Entry 9CR4 (electron microscopy, 2.81 A resolution); this record covers chains C and D of the 4 polymer chains in the assembly.

[Chain C (and D)]
Molecule: NAD kinase
From: Homo sapiens
Notes: EC 2.7.1.23; fragment: C-terminal residues 91-437; chain D of this document is another copy of the same molecule, construct and numbering; everything in this record applies to it too
Reference sequence: O95544 (NADK_HUMAN); residues 91-437 here = UniProt positions 91-437
Sequence (373 residues; each row starts with the number of its first residue):
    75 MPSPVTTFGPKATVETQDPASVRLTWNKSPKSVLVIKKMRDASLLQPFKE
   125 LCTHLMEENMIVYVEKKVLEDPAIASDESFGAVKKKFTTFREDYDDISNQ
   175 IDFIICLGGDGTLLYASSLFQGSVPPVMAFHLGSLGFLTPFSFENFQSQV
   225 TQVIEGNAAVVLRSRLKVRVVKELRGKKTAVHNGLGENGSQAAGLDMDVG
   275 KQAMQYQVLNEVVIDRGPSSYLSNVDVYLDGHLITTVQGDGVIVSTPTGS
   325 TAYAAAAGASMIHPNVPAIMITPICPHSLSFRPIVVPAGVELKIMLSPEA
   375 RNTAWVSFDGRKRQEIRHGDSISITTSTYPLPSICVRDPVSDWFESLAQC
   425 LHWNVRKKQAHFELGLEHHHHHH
Not modelled in the structure: 75-95, 163-173, 248-276, 430-447 (chain D: 75-94, 163-172, 248-276, 429-447)
Differences from the reference sequence: initiating methionine (75); expression tag (76-90, 438-447); conflict Val-96 (Gln in O95544), Thr-162 (Cys in O95544), Thr-402 (Cys in O95544)
Reported in the primary citation:
  - catalytic residues: Asp-184 (proposed by the authors, not directly observed)
  - mutagenesis - R430A: unchanged stability
  - mutagenesis - W427G, R430A: abolished catalytic activity
  - mutagenesis - F436A: decreased catalytic activity

[Chain C / chain D interface]
Pairs across the interface - 64 pairs, chain C then chain D:
  Leu-303(C) / Val-414(D)  hydrophobic
  Leu-303(C) / Phe-418(D)  hydrophobic
  His-306(C) / Asp-412(D)  salt bridge
  Ile-308(C) / Phe-418(D)  hydrophobic
  Ile-308(C) / Trp-427(D)
  Thr-309(C) / Trp-427(D)
  Thr-309(C) / Asn-428(D)
  Ala-329(C) / Arg-356(D)  hydrogen bond (backbone-side chain)
  Gly-332(C) / Arg-356(D)
  Ala-333(C) / Arg-356(D)
  Ser-334(C) / Ser-334(D)  hydrogen bond
  Ser-334(C) / Pro-357(D)
  Met-335(C) / Pro-357(D)  hydrogen bond (backbone-backbone)
  Met-335(C) / Ile-358(D)
  Met-335(C) / Val-359(D)  hydrogen bond (backbone-backbone)
  Ile-336(C) / Val-359(D)  hydrophobic
  His-337(C) / Val-359(D)  hydrogen bond (backbone-backbone)
  His-337(C) / Pro-361(D)
  Asn-339(C) / Pro-361(D)
  Val-340(C) / Val-340(D)  hydrophobic
  Val-340(C) / Ala-342(D)  hydrophobic
  Val-340(C) / Val-360(D)
  Val-340(C) / Pro-361(D)
  Ala-342(C) / Val-340(D)  hydrophobic
  Ser-352(C) / Asn-428(D)  hydrogen bond
  Ser-354(C) / His-426(D)  hydrogen bond (side chain-backbone)
  Ser-354(C) / Trp-427(D)
  Ser-354(C) / Asn-428(D)
  Phe-355(C) / Trp-427(D)
  Phe-355(C) / Asn-428(D)
  Arg-356(C) / Gly-332(D)  hydrogen bond (side chain-backbone)
  Arg-356(C) / Ala-333(D)  hydrogen bond (side chain-backbone)
  Arg-356(C) / Met-335(D)
  Arg-356(C) / Trp-427(D)
  Pro-357(C) / Ser-334(D)
  Pro-357(C) / Met-335(D)  hydrogen bond (backbone-backbone)
  Ile-358(C) / Met-335(D)
  Ile-358(C) / Phe-418(D)  hydrophobic
  Ile-358(C) / Trp-427(D)
  Val-359(C) / Met-335(D)  hydrogen bond (backbone-backbone)
  Val-359(C) / Ile-336(D)  hydrophobic
  Val-359(C) / His-337(D)  hydrogen bond (backbone-backbone)
  Val-360(C) / Val-340(D)
  Pro-361(C) / His-337(D)
  Pro-361(C) / Asn-339(D)
  Pro-361(C) / Val-340(D)
  Asp-412(C) / His-306(D)  salt bridge
  Val-414(C) / Leu-303(D)  hydrophobic
  Ser-415(C) / His-306(D)
  Phe-418(C) / Leu-303(D)  hydrophobic
  Phe-418(C) / Ile-308(D)  hydrophobic
  Phe-418(C) / Ile-358(D)  hydrophobic
  His-426(C) / Ser-354(D)  hydrogen bond (backbone-side chain)
  Trp-427(C) / Ile-308(D)
  Trp-427(C) / Thr-309(D)
  Trp-427(C) / Ser-354(D)
  Trp-427(C) / Phe-355(D)
  Trp-427(C) / Arg-356(D)  hydrogen bond (side chain-backbone)
  Trp-427(C) / Ile-358(D)  hydrophobic
  Asn-428(C) / Thr-309(D)  hydrogen bond
  Asn-428(C) / Thr-310(D)
  Asn-428(C) / Ser-352(D)
  Val-429(C) / Ser-352(D)
  Val-429(C) / Ser-354(D)
Also at the interface, not in a pair above, chain C (34 interface residues in all): Thr-310, Pro-341, Trp-417
Also at the interface, not in a pair above, chain D (34 interface residues in all): Ala-329, Pro-341, Ser-415, Trp-417, Leu-425

[Overview]
Chain C and chain D each contribute 34 residues to their interface, with 15 hydrogen bonds and 2 salt bridges.
Among the polar pairs are His-306(C)/Asp-412(D), Ala-329(C)/Arg-356(D) and Ser-334(C)/Ser-334(D). The paper
reports the catalytic residue Asp-184(C); W427G and R430A of chain C abolish catalytic activity.
Chain C and chain D are both NAD kinase (Homo sapiens); the structure, CryoEM Structure of the C-terminally
truncated form of human NAD Kinase, was determined by electron microscopy together with 9CR3 and 9CRA from the
same study.
